4Z46 - chain A; structure by X-ray diffraction, 1.85 A resolution.

[Chain A]
Molecule: Lysozyme C
Organism: Gallus gallus
Notes: EC 3.2.1.17
UniProtKB: P00698 (LYSC_CHICK); residues 1-129 here correspond to UniProt positions 19-147 (UniProt number = residue number + 18)
Chain sequence (129 residues; each row starts with the number of its first residue):
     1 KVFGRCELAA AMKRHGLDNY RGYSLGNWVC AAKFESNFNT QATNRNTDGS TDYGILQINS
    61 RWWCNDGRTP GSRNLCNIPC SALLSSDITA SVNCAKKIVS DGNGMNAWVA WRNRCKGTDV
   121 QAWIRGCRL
Cystine bridges: Cys6-Cys127, Cys30-Cys115, Cys64-Cys80, Cys76-Cys94
Ion coordination: Cisplatin Pt near His15 (its only coordinating residue here); Na+ site 1: Tyr23 (together with nitrate ion); Na+ site 2: Glu35 (together with nitrate ion); cyclohexane-1(R),2(R)-diamine-platinum(II) Pt near Asp119 (its only coordinating residue here)
Residues lining bound ligands: Cisplatin (CPT): Arg14, His15, Thr89, Val92, Asn93, Lys96
UniProt features mapped onto this chain:
  - active site: Glu35, Asp52
  - binding site (substrate): Asp101

[Overview]
Ligands of chain A: Cisplatin. UniProt lists active-site residues Glu35 and Asp52 and substrate-binding
residue Asp101.
Chain A is Lysozyme C (Gallus gallus); the structure, X-ray structure of the bis-platinum lysozyme adduct
formed in the reaction between the protein and the ..., was determined by X-ray diffraction, deposited
together with 4ZEE.
